5MY4 - chains A and B of the 3 polymer chains in the assembly; structure by X-ray diffraction, 2.21 A resolution.

[Chain A]
Protein: Fab c#17 light chain
Organism: Mus musculus
Notes: antibody fragment or engineered binder
Sequence (219 residues; numbered 1 to 219; the number before each row is that of its first residue):
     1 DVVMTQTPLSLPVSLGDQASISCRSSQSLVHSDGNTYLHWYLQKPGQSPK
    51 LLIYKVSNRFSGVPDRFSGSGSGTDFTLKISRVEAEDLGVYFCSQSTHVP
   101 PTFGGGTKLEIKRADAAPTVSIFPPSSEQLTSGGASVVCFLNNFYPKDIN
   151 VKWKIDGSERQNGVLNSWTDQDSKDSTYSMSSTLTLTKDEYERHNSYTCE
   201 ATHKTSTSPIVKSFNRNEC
Not modelled in the structure: 219
Disulfide bonds: Cys23-Cys93, Cys139-Cys199

[Chain B]
Protein: Fab c#17 heavy chain
Organism: Mus musculus
Notes: antibody fragment or engineered binder
Sequence (231 residues; numbered 1 to 231; the number before each row is that of its first residue):
     1 EVKLVESGGGLVQPGGSRKLSCAASGFTFSDYGMAWVRQAPGKGPEWVAF
    51 ISNLAYSIYYADTVTGRFTISRENAKNTLYLEMSSLRSEDTAMYYCARYD
   101 YDNILDYVMDYWGQGTSVTVSSAKTTPPSVYPLAPGCGDTTGSSVTLGCL
   151 VKGYFPESVTVTWNSGSLSSSVHTFPALLQSGLYTMSSSVTVPSSTWPSQ
   201 TVTCSVAHPASSTTVDKKLEPSGPISTINPC
Not modelled in the structure: 137-141, 223-231
Disulfide bonds: Cys22-Cys96, Cys149-Cys204

[Interface between chain A and chain B]
Residue-residue contacts (73):
  His31(A) with Leu105(B)
  Asp33(A) with Leu105(B)
  Tyr37(A) with Leu105(B), hydrophobic; Tyr107(B), hydrophobic
  His39(A) with Tyr107(B), hydrogen bond (side chain-backbone); Val108(B)
  Tyr41(A) with Val108(B); Met109(B), hydrogen bond (side chain-backbone); Trp112(B)
  Gln43(A) with Gln39(B), hydrogen bond; Tyr95(B), hydrogen bond
  Gln47(A) with Gln114(B)
  Ser48(A) with Tyr95(B); Trp112(B); Gly113(B), hydrogen bond (side chain-backbone); Gln114(B), hydrogen bond
  Pro49(A) with Trp112(B)
  Lys50(A) with Gln114(B)
  Leu51(A) with Val108(B), hydrophobic; Asp110(B)
  Lys55(A) with Asp102(B), salt bridge; Tyr107(B)
  Phe60(A) with Tyr111(B)
  Phe92(A) with Gln39(B); Gly44(B); Pro45(B)
  Ser96(A) with Tyr107(B), hydrogen bond (side chain-backbone)
  Pro100(A) with Trp47(B), hydrophobic
  Pro101(A) with Trp47(B), hydrophobic; Tyr99(B)
  Phe103(A) with Pro45(B); Met109(B), hydrophobic; Trp112(B), hydrophobic
  Ser121(A) with Thr146(B)
  Phe123(A) with Leu133(B); Ala134(B); Pro135(B); Thr146(B)
  Ser126(A) with Tyr131(B)
  Glu128(A) with Tyr131(B); Pro132(B); Lys217(B)
  Gln129(A) with Tyr131(B); Lys152(B)
  Ser132(A) with Tyr131(B)
  Ser136(A) with Leu150(B); Lys152(B)
  Val138(A) with Leu133(B), hydrophobic
  Phe140(A) with Leu133(B), hydrophobic; Thr146(B); Leu147(B); Gly148(B); Phe175(B), hydrophobic; Ser187(B); Ser188(B); Ser189(B)
  Asn142(A) with His173(B); Phe175(B); Ser189(B), hydrogen bond
  Asn143(A) with His173(B), hydrogen bond
  Leu165(A) with Gln180(B)
  Asn166(A) with Leu178(B)
  Ser167(A) with Phe175(B); Pro176(B), hydrogen bond (side chain-backbone); Leu178(B)
  Trp168(A) with Pro176(B)
  Thr169(A) with Thr174(B); Phe175(B)
  Ser179(A) with His173(B); Phe175(B)
  Met180(A) with Phe175(B)
  Ser181(A) with Phe175(B); Ser187(B), hydrogen bond
Interface residues without a listed pair, chain A (43 interface residues in all): Tyr54, Gly104, Gly105, Pro124, Lys174, Thr185
Interface residues without a listed pair, chain B (40 interface residues in all): Lys43, Glu46, Gly136, Ser170

[Summary]
The interface between chain A and chain B involves 43 residues on one side and 40 on the other; the contacts
include 11 hydrogen bonds and 1 salt bridge. Polar pairs include Lys55(A)-Asp102(B), His39(A)-Tyr107(B) and
Tyr41(A)-Met109(B).
Here chain A is Fab c#17 light chain and chain B is Fab c#17 heavy chain, both from Mus musculus. Entry 5MY4
(Structure of Pyroglutamate-Abeta-specific Fab c#17 in complex with human Abeta-pE3-12PEGb) was determined by
X-ray diffraction, deposited together with 5MYK, 5MYO and 5MYX.
